3LJA - chains D and I of the 10 polymer chains in the assembly; structure by X-ray diffraction, 2.75 A resolution.

Chain D:
Name: Histone H2B 1.1
From: Xenopus laevis
Reference sequence: P02281 (H2B11_XENLA); residues 1-122 here correspond to UniProt positions 5-126 (UniProt number = residue number + 4)
Amino-acid sequence (122 residues; each row starts with the number of its first residue):
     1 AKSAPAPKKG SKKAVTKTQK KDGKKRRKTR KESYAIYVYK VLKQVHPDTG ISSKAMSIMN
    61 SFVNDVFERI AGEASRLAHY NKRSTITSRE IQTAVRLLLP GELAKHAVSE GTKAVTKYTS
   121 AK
Not modelled in the structure: 1-23
Curated features (UniProtKB/Swiss-Prot):
  - modified residue: Lys2 (N6-acetyllysine), Lys9 (N6-acetyllysine), Ser11 (Phosphoserine), Lys12 (N6-acetyllysine), Lys17 (N6-acetyllysine)
  - glycosylation: Ser109 (O-linked (GlcNAc) serine)
  - cross-link: Lys117 (Glycyl lysine isopeptide (Lys-Gly) (interchain with G-Cter in ubiquitin))

Chain I:
Molecule: 147-nt DNA strand
Sequence (147 nucleotides; row label = number of the first residue in the row; numbers below 1 keep their minus sign (DA-73 is residue -73)):
   -73 ATCAATATCC ACCTGCAGAT ACTACCAAAA GTGTATTTGG AAACTGCTCC ATCAAAAGGC
   -13 ATGTTCAGCT GGAATCCAGC TGAACATGCC TTTTGATGGA GCAGTTTCCA AATACACTTT
    47 TGGTAGTATC TGCAGGTGGA TATTGAT
Bound ions: Mn2+ site 1 near DG-35 (its only coordinating residue here); Mn2+ site 2 near DG-34 (its only coordinating residue here); Mn2+ site 3 near DG-3 (its only coordinating residue here); Mn2+ site 4 near DG-2 (its only coordinating residue here); Mn2+ site 5 near DG5 (its only coordinating residue here); Mn2+ site 6 near DC11 (its only coordinating residue here); Mn2+ site 7 near DG27 (its only coordinating residue here); Mn2+ site 8 near DG48 (its only coordinating residue here); Mn2+ site 9 near DG61 (its only coordinating residue here); Mn2+ site 10 near DG65 (its only coordinating residue here)

Interface between chain D and chain I:
Contacting residue pairs - 16 pairs, chain D then chain I:
  Arg26(D) - DA29(I)  base contact
  Arg26(D) - DG30(I)  hydrogen bond to the base
  Arg26(D) - DT31(I)  phosphate contact
  Arg27(D) - DG30(I)  phosphate contact
  Arg27(D) - DT31(I)  phosphate contact
  Thr29(D) - DG30(I)  hydrogen bond to the phosphate
  Arg30(D) - DA-45(I)  sugar contact
  Ser52(D) - DA-55(I)  phosphate contact
  Ser53(D) - DA-55(I)  hydrogen bond to the phosphate
  Arg83(D) - DG-34(I)  phosphate contact
  Arg83(D) - DA-33(I)  salt bridge to the phosphate
  Ser84(D) - DG-35(I)  hydrogen bond to the phosphate
  Ser84(D) - DG-34(I)  hydrogen bond to the phosphate
  Thr85(D) - DG-35(I)  hydrogen bond to the phosphate
  Thr85(D) - DG-34(I)  hydrogen bond to the phosphate
  Lys122(D) - DT-42(I)  salt bridge to the phosphate
Also at the interface, not in a pair above, chain D (14 interface residues in all): Lys28, Gly50, Ile51, Lys82
Also at the interface, not in a pair above, chain I (11 interface residues in all): DT-54, DA-46

Summary:
Chain D and chain I form an interface of 14 and 11 residues respectively, with 7 hydrogen bonds and 2 salt
bridges. Polar contacts include Arg26(D)-DG30(I), Thr29(D)-DG30(I) and Ser53(D)-DA-55(I).
Here chain D is Histone H2B 1.1 (Xenopus laevis) and chain I is a 147-nt DNA strand. Entry 3LJA (Using Soft
X-Rays for a Detailed Picture of Divalent Metal Binding in the Nucleosome) was determined by X-ray
diffraction.
